9NHJ - chains A and E of the 8 polymer chains in the assembly; structure by electron microscopy, 3.04 A resolution.

# Chain A
Name: AMC016 v4.2 envelope glycoprotein gp120
From: Human immunodeficiency virus 1
Chain sequence (521 residues; each row starts with the number of its first residue; note: 24 numbers in that range are skipped by the numbering (no residue carries them; nothing is unmodelled there); a row labelled like 134A-134Y holds insertion residues (134A, then the next letters in order); numbers below 1 keep their minus sign (Met-5 is residue -5)):
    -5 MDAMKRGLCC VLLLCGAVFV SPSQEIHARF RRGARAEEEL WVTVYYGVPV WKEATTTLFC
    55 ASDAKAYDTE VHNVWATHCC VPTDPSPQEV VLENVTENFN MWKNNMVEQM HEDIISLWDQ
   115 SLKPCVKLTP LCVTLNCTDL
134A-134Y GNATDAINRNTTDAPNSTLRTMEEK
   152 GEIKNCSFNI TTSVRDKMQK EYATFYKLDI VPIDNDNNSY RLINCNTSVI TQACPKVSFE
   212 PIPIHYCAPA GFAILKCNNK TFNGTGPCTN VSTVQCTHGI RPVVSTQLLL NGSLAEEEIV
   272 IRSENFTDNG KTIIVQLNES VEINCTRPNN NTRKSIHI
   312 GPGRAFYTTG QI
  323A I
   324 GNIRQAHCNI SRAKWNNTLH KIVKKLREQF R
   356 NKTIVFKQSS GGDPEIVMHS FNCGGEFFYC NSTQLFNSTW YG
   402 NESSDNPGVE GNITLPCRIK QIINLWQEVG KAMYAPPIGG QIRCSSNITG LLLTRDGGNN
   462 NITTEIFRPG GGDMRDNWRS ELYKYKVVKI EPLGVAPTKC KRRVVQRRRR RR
Unresolved in the structure: -5 to 34, 58-66, 134A-134Y, 402-412, 506-513
Disulfides: Cys54-Cys73, Cys119-Cys205, Cys126-Cys196, Cys131-Cys157, Cys218-Cys247, Cys228-Cys239, Cys296-Cys331, Cys378-Cys445, Cys385-Cys418
Covalent attachments: N-acetylglucosamine (NAG) linked to Asn130, Asn156, Asn160, Asn197, Asn241, Asn262, Asn295, Asn301, Asn386, Asn413, Asn448
What the authors report for this chain:
  - post-translational modification sites: Asn88

# Chain E
Name: AMC016 v4.2 transmembrane protein gp41
From: Human immunodeficiency virus 1
Chain sequence (153 residues; row label = number of the first residue in the row):
   512 AVGIGAVFLG FLGAAGSTMG AASMTLTVQA RQLLSGIVQQ QSNLLRAPEC QQHLLKDTHW
   572 GIKQLQARVL AVEHYLKDQQ LLGIWGCSGK LICTTAVPWN ATWSNKTLDN IWNNMTWMEW
   632 EKEISNYTNL IYNLIEESQN QQEKNETENL TLC
Unresolved in the structure: 562-571
Disulfides: Cys598-Cys604
Covalent attachments: N-acetylglucosamine (NAG) linked to Asn611, Asn616, Asn625, Asn637, Asn656

# How chain A and chain E interact
Pairs across the interface (6):
  Lys500(A) with Leu661(E)
  Cys501(A) with Thr658(E); Leu661(E), hydrophobic; Cys664(E), disulfide
  Lys502(A) with Cys664(E), hydrogen bond (backbone-backbone)
  Arg504(A) with Cys664(E), hydrogen bond (side chain-backbone)
Also at the interface, not in a pair above, chain E (6 interface residues in all): Glu657, Thr662, Leu663
Disulfides between the chains: Cys501(A)-Cys664(E)

# Summary
Chain A and chain E form an interface of 4 and 6 residues respectively; the contacts include 1 disulfide bond
and 2 hydrogen bonds. Polar contacts include Arg504(A)-Cys664(E) and Lys502(A)-Cys664(E). Covalently linked
N-acetylglucosamine: at Asn130(A), Asn156(A), Asn160(A), Asn197(A), Asn241(A) and Asn262(A) and 5 more. From
the paper: a modification site at Asn88(A).
Here chain A is AMC016 v4.2 envelope glycoprotein gp120 and chain E is AMC016 v4.2 transmembrane protein gp41,
both from Human immunodeficiency virus 1. Entry 9NHJ (AMC016 v4.2 in complex with FP-A pAb from animal RQk18
at week 43) was determined by electron microscopy together with 9NHH, 9NHI, 9NHK, 9NHL, 9NHM, 9NHN, 9NHO and
9NI9 from the same study.
